Entry 8YH8 (electron microscopy, 2.70 A resolution); this record covers chains B and G of the 8 polymer chains in the assembly.

[Chain B]
Protein: ATP synthase subunit alpha
Organism: Bacillus sp. PS3
Notes: EC 7.1.2.2
UniProtKB: A0A0M3VGF9 (A0A0M3VGF9_BACP3); residues 26-501 here = UniProt positions 26-501
Chain sequence (476 residues; each row starts with the number of its first residue):
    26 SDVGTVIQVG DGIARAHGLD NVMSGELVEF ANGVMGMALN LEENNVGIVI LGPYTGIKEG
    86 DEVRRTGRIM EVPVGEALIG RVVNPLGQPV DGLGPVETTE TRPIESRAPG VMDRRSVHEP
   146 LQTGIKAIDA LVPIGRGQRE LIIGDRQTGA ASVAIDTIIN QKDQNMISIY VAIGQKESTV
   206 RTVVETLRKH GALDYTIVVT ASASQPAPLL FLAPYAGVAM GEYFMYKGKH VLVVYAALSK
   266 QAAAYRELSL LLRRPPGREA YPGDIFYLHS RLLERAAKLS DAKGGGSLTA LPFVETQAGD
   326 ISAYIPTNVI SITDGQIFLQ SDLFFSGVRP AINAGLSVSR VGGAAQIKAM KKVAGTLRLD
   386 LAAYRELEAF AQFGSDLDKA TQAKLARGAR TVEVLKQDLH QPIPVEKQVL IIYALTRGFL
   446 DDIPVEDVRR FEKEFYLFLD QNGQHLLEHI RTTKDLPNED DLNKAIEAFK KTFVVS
Not modelled in the structure: 26
Construct notes: conflict Ala175 (Lys in A0A0M3VGF9), Ala176 (Thr in A0A0M3VGF9), Ser193 (Cys in A0A0M3VGF9), Ala261 (Asp in A0A0M3VGF9), Ala262 (Asp in A0A0M3VGF9), Phe463 (Trp in A0A0M3VGF9)
Small-molecule neighbours: ATP (adenosine-5'-triphosphate): Ile335, Ser336, Val363, Arg365

[Chain G]
Protein: ATP synthase gamma chain
Organism: Bacillus sp. PS3
UniProtKB: A0A0M4TPJ7 (A0A0M4TPJ7_BACP3); residues 6-287 here correspond to UniProt positions 3-284 (UniProt number = residue number - 3)
Chain sequence (282 residues; row label = number of the first residue in the row):
     6 SLRDIKTRIN ATKKTSQITK AMEMVSTSKL NRAEQNAKSF VPYMEKIQEV VANVALGAGG
    66 ASHPMLVSRP VKKTGYLVIT SDRGLAGAYN SNVLRLVYQT IQKRHACPDE YAIIVIGRVG
   126 LSFFRKRNMP VILDITRLPD QPSFADIKEI ARKTVGLFAD GTFDELYMYY NHYVSAIQQE
   186 VTERKLLPLT DLAENKQRTV YEFEPSQEEC LDVLLPQYAE SLIYGALLDA KASEHAARMT
   246 AMKNATDNAN ELIRTLTLSY NRARQAAITQ EITEIVAGAN AL
Construct notes: conflict Cys112 (Ser109 in A0A0M4TPJ7), Cys215 (Ile212 in A0A0M4TPJ7)

[Chain B / chain G interface]
Pairs across the interface (7; chain B residue first):
  Arg278(B) - Asn285(G)  hydrogen bond
  Ala323(B) - Leu263(G)  hydrophobic
  Asp325(B) - Arg267(G)  salt bridge
  Phe398(B) - Ile182(G)
  Ser400(B) - Ile182(G)
  Ser400(B) - Gln183(G)
  Asp401(B) - Gln183(G)  hydrogen bond
Interface residues without a listed pair, chain B (10 interface residues in all): Pro281, Glu284, Ala285, Gly399
Interface residues without a listed pair, chain G (7 interface residues in all): Thr274, Thr278

[In short]
The interface between chain B and chain G involves 10 residues on one side and 7 on the other; the contacts
include 2 hydrogen bonds and 1 salt bridge. Among the polar pairs are Asp325(B)-Arg267(G), Arg278(B)-Asn285(G)
and Asp401(B)-Gln183(G). Ligands of chain B: ATP.
Here chain B is ATP synthase subunit alpha and chain G is ATP synthase gamma chain, both from Bacillus sp.
PS3. Entry 8YH8 (F1 domain of Non-catalytic site depleted and epsilon C-terminal domain deleted FoF1-ATPase
from Bacillus PS3,under ATP ...) was determined by electron microscopy together with 8YGV from the same study.
